8I9X - chains C1 and Lg of the 60 polymer chains in the assembly; structure by electron microscopy, 2.80 A resolution.

[Chain C1]
Molecule: 3341-nt RNA strand
From: Chaetomium thermophilum
Sequence (3341 nucleotides; each row starts with the number of its first residue):
     1 GGUUGACCUC GGAUCAGGUA GGAGGACCCG CUGAACUUAA GCAUAUCAAU AAGCGGAGGA
    61 AAAGAAACCA ACAGGGAUUG CCCUAGUAAC GGCGAGUGAA GCGGCAACAG CUCAAAUUUG
   121 AAAGCUGGCU UCGGCCCGCG UUGUAAUUUG GAGAGGAUGC UUUGGGCGAG GCUCCUUCUG
   181 AGUUCCCUGG AACGGGACGC CACAGAGGGU GAGAGCCCCG UAUAGUUGGA AGCCAAGCCU
   241 GUGUAAAGCU CCUUCGACGA GUCGAGUAGU UUGGGAAUGC UGCUCAAAAU GGGAGGUAAA
   301 UUUCUUCUAA AGCUAAAUAC CGGCCAGAGA CCGAUAGCGC ACAAGUAGAG UGAUCGAAAG
   361 AUGAAAAGCA CUUUGAAAAG AGGGUUAAAU AGCACGUGAA AUUGUUGAAA GGGAAGCGCU
   421 UGUGACCAGA CUUGCGCCCG GCGGAUCAUC CGGUGUUCUC ACCGGUGCAC UCCGCCGGGC
   481 UCAGGCCAGC AUCGGUUCUG GCGGGGGGAU AAAGGCCCAG GGAAUGUGGC UCCUCCGGGA
   541 GUGUUAUAGC CCUGGGUGUA AUACCCUCGC CGGGACCGAG GACCGCGCUC UGCAAGGAUG
   601 CUGGCGUAAU GGUCACCAGC GACCCGUCUU GAAACACGGA CCAAGGAGUC AAGGUUUUGC
   661 GCGAGUGUUU GGGUGUAAAA CCCGCACGCG UAAUGAAAGU GAACGUAGGU GAGAGCUUCG
   721 GCGCAUCAUC GACCGAUCCU GAUGUAUUCG GAUGGAUUUG AGUAGGAGCG UUAAGCCUUG
   781 GACCCGAAAG AUGGUGAACU AUGCUUGGAU AGGGUGAAGC CAGAGGAAAC UCUGGUGGAG
   841 GCUCGCAGCG GUUCUGACGU GCAAAUCGAU CGUCAAAUCU GAGCAUGGGG GCGAAAGACU
   901 AAUCGAACCA UCUAGUAGCU GGUUACCGCC GAAGUUUCCC UCAGGAUAGC AGUGUCGACC
   961 UUCAGUUUUA UGAGGUAAAG CGAAUGAUUA GGGACUCGGG GGCGAUUUUU AGCCUUCAUC
  1021 CAUUCUCAAA CUUUAAAUAU GUAAGAAGCC CUUGUUACUU AACUGAACGU GGGCAUUCGA
  1081 AUGUAUCGAC ACUAGUGGGC CAUUUUUGGU AAGCAGAACU GGCGAUGCGG GAUGAACCGA
  1141 ACGCGGGGUU AAGGUGCCGG AGUGGACGCU CAUCAGACAC CACAAAAGGC GUUAGUACAU
  1201 CUUGACAGCA GGACGGUGGC CAUGGAAGUC GGAAUCCGCU AAGGACUGUG UAACAACUCA
  1261 CCUGCCGAAU GUACUAGCCC UGAAAAUGGA UGGCGCUCAA GCGUCCCACC CAUACCCCGC
  1321 CCUCAGGGUA GAAACGAUGC CCUGAGGAGU AGGCGGCCGU GGAGGUCAGU GACGAAGCCU
  1381 AGGGCGUGAG CCCGGGUCGA ACGGCCUCUA GUGCAGAUCU UGGUGGUAGU AGCAAAUACU
  1441 UCAAUGAGAA CUUGAAGGAC CGAAGUGGGG AAAGGUUCCA UGUGAACAGC GGUUGGACAU
  1501 GGGUUAGUCG AUCCUAAGCC AUAGGGAAGU UCCGUUUCAA AGGGGCACUC GUGCCCCGUG
  1561 UGGCGAAAGG GAAGCCGGUU AAUAUUCCGG CACCUGGAUG UGGGUUUUGC GCGGCAACGC
  1621 AACUGAACGC GGAGACGACG GCGGGGGCCC CGGGCAGAGU UCUCUUUUCU UCUUAACGGU
  1681 CUAUCACCCU GGAAACAGUU UGUCUGGAGA UAGGGUUUAA UGGCCGGAAG AGCCCGACAC
  1741 UUCUGUCGGG UCCGGUGCGC UCUCGACGUC CCUUGAAAAU CCGCGGGAGG GAAUAAUUCU
  1801 CACGCCAGGU CGUACUCAUA ACCGCAGCAG GUCCCCAAGG UGAACAGCCU CUGGUUGAUA
  1861 GAACAAUGUA GAUAAGGGAA GUCGGCAAAA UAGAUCCGUA ACUUCGGGAA AAGGAUUGGC
  1921 UCUAAGGGUU GGGCACGUUG GGCUUUGGGC GGACGCCCUG GGAGCAGAGG GCCUCUAGCC
  1981 GGGCAACCGG CCGGCGGCCC UCAGCACCCG GGGUUGAAGC CCUUAGCAGG CUUCGGCCGU
  2041 CCGGCGUGCG GUUAACAACC AACUUAGAAC UGGUACGGAC AGGGGGAAUC UGACUGUCUA
  2101 AUUAAAACAU AGCAUUGCGA UGGCCAGAAA GUGGUGUUGA CGCAAUGUGA UUUCUGCCCA
  2161 GUGCUCUGAA UGUCAAAGUG AAGAAAUUCA ACCAAGCGCG GGUAAACGGC GGGAGUAACU
  2221 AUGACUCUCU UAAGGUAGCC AAAUGCCUCG UCAUCUAAUU AGUGACGCGC AUGAAUGGAU
  2281 UAACGAGAUU CCCACUGUCC CUAUCUACUA UCUAGCGAAA CCACAGCCAA GGGAACGGGC
  2341 UUGGCAAAAU CAGCGGGGAA AGAAGACCCU GUUGAGCUUG ACUCUAGUUU GACAUUGUGA
  2401 AAAGACAUAG GAGGUGUAGA AUAGGUGGGA GCUUCGGCGC CAGUGAAAUA CCACUACUCC
  2461 UAUUGUUUUU UUACUUAUUC AAUGAAGCGG GGCUGGACUU GCGUCCAACU UCUGGAGUUA
  2521 AGGUCCUUCG CGGGCCGACC CGGGUUGAAG ACAUUGUCAG GUGGGGAGUU UGGCUGGGGC
  2581 GGCACAUCUG UUAAACCAUA ACGCAGGUGU CCUAAGGGGG GCUCAUGGAG AACAGAAAUC
  2641 UCCAGUAGAA CAAAAGGGUA AAAGUCCCCU UGAUUUUGAU UUUCAGUGUG AAUACAAACC
  2701 AUGAAAGUGU GGCCUAUCGA UCCUUUAGUC CCUCGAAAUU UGAGGCUAGA GGUGCCAGAA
  2761 AAGUUACCAC AGGGAUAACU GGCUUGUGGC GGCCAAGCGU UCAUAGCGAC GUCGCUUUUU
  2821 GAUCCUUCGA UGUCGGCUCU UCCUAUCAUA CCGAAGCAGA AUUCGGUAAG CGUUGGAUUG
  2881 UUCACCCACU AAUAGGGAAC GUGAGCUGGG UUUAGACCGU CGUGAGACAG GUUAGUUUUA
  2941 CCCUACUGAU GAACUCGUCG CAAUGGUAAU UCAGCUUAGU ACGAGAGGAA CCGCUGAUUC
  3001 AGAUAAUUGG UUUUUGCGGU UGUCCGACCG GGCAGUGCCG CGAAGCUACC AUCUGCUGGA
  3061 UAAUGGCUGA ACGCCUCUAA GUCAGAAUCC AUGCCAGAAC GCGACGAUAC UACCCGCACG
  3121 UUGUAGACGU AUAAGAAUAG GCUCCGGCCU CGUAUCCUAG CAGGCGAUUC CUCCGCCGGC
  3181 CUCGAAGUGG CCGUCGGUAA UUCGCGUAUU GCAAUUUAGA CACGCGCGGG AUCAAAUCCU
  3241 UUGCAGACGA CUUAGAUGUG CGAAAGGGUC CUGUAAGCAG UAGAGUAGCC UUGUUGUUAC
  3301 GAUCUGCUGA GGGUAAGCCC UCCUUCGCCU AGAUUUCCCA G
Disordered / not traced: 1-2, 693-706, 847-854, 865-867, 901-905, 987-1028, 1887-1894, 1904-2070, 2082, 2093-2283, 2485-2545, 2571-2721, 2753-2756, 2801-2804, 2822-2828, 2833, 2909-2914, 2937-2940, 3338-3341

[Chain Lg]
Name: Ribosomal protein l34-like protein
From: Chaetomium thermophilum
UniProtKB: G0SFN0 (G0SFN0_CHATD); residues 1-119 here = UniProt positions 1-119
Amino-acid sequence (119 residues; each row starts with the number of its first residue):
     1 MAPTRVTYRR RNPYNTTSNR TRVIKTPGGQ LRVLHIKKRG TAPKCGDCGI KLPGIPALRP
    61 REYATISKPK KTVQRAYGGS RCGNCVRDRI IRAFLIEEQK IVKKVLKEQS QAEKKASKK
Disordered / not traced: 1-2

[How chain C1 and chain Lg interact]
Contacting residue pairs - 131 pairs, chain C1 then chain Lg:
  G807(C1) with Thr-16(Lg), hydrogen bond to the sugar
  G808(C1) with Asn-15(Lg), sugar contact
  A809(C1) with Asn-15(Lg), phosphate contact
  A1463(C1) with Thr-4(Lg), base contact; Arg-5(Lg), hydrogen bond to the base
  G1465(C1) with Arg-5(Lg), hydrogen bond to the base
  G1467(C1) with Arg-5(Lg), hydrogen bond to the base
  G1468(C1) with Val-6(Lg), hydrogen bond to the base; Thr-7(Lg), base contact
  G1469(C1) with Thr-7(Lg), hydrogen bond to the sugar; Tyr-8(Lg), sugar contact
  G1470(C1) with Arg-11(Lg), hydrogen bond to the sugar; Pro-13(Lg), sugar contact; Tyr-14(Lg), base contact
  A1471(C1) with Arg-11(Lg), salt bridge to the phosphate; Pro-13(Lg), sugar contact; Tyr-14(Lg), sugar contact
  C1509(C1) with Arg-10(Lg), salt bridge to the phosphate
  G1510(C1) with Arg-10(Lg), salt bridge to the phosphate
  A1568(C1) with Asn-12(Lg), sugar contact; Tyr-14(Lg), stacking on the base; Thr-16(Lg), phosphate contact
  G1569(C1) with Thr-16(Lg), phosphate contact; Ser-18(Lg), phosphate contact
  G1570(C1) with Thr-17(Lg), phosphate contact; Ser-18(Lg), phosphate contact; Lys-38(Lg), salt bridge to the phosphate
  G1571(C1) with Lys-38(Lg), salt bridge to the phosphate; Arg-59(Lg), salt bridge to the phosphate
  A1572(C1) with Arg-61(Lg), salt bridge to the phosphate
  A1573(C1) with Lys-37(Lg), salt bridge to the phosphate
  C1575(C1) with Leu-34(Lg), phosphate contact
  C1576(C1) with Arg-9(Lg), salt bridge to the phosphate; Ile-24(Lg), phosphate contact; Thr-26(Lg), phosphate contact; Pro-27(Lg), sugar contact; Arg-32(Lg), salt bridge to the phosphate
  G1577(C1) with Thr-26(Lg), hydrogen bond to the phosphate; Gly-28(Lg), hydrogen bond to the phosphate; Arg-32(Lg), salt bridge to the phosphate
  U1585(C1) with Arg-9(Lg), base contact; Arg-10(Lg), hydrogen bond to the base; His-35(Lg), base contact
  U1595(C1) with Arg-61(Lg), hydrogen bond to the phosphate; Thr-65(Lg), hydrogen bond to the phosphate
  G1596(C1) with Arg-61(Lg), salt bridge to the phosphate
  A1617(C1) with Pro-53(Lg), phosphate contact; Arg-75(Lg), salt bridge to the phosphate
  C1618(C1) with Pro-53(Lg), phosphate contact; Gly-54(Lg), phosphate contact; Val-73(Lg), base contact; Gln-74(Lg), hydrogen bond to the base; Arg-75(Lg), salt bridge to the phosphate
  G1619(C1) with Gly-54(Lg), phosphate contact; Thr-72(Lg), phosphate contact; Val-73(Lg), phosphate contact; Gln-74(Lg), base contact
  C1620(C1) with Gln-74(Lg), base contact
  A1622(C1) with Ser-67(Lg), hydrogen bond to the phosphate; Pro-69(Lg), phosphate contact; Lys-70(Lg), salt bridge to the phosphate
  C1630(C1) with Arg-81(Lg), hydrogen bond to the sugar
  G1631(C1) with Gly-46(Lg), sugar contact; Arg-81(Lg), hydrogen bond to the sugar
  G1632(C1) with Pro-43(Lg), sugar contact; Lys-44(Lg), hydrogen bond to the sugar; Cys-45(Lg), sugar contact
  A1633(C1) with Thr-41(Lg), phosphate contact; Lys-44(Lg), phosphate contact; Pro-60(Lg), base contact
  G1634(C1) with Thr-41(Lg), hydrogen bond to the phosphate; Arg-59(Lg), sugar contact; Pro-60(Lg), sugar contact
  A1635(C1) with Lys-38(Lg), salt bridge to the phosphate
  U1673(C1) with Lys-25(Lg), hydrogen bond to the sugar; Thr-26(Lg), hydrogen bond to the sugar; Pro-27(Lg), base contact
  U1674(C1) with Lys-25(Lg), sugar contact; Pro-27(Lg), base contact
  A1675(C1) with Ile-24(Lg), sugar contact; Pro-27(Lg), sugar contact; Leu-34(Lg), sugar contact
  A1676(C1) with Arg-22(Lg), salt bridge to the phosphate; Leu-34(Lg), sugar contact
  C1685(C1) with Lys-51(Lg), base contact
  A1686(C1) with Ile-50(Lg), sugar contact
  C1687(C1) with Ile-50(Lg), sugar contact; Asn-84(Lg), phosphate contact
  C1688(C1) with Asn-84(Lg), hydrogen bond to the phosphate
  U1717(C1) with Pro-53(Lg), sugar contact; Gly-54(Lg), hydrogen bond to the sugar
  U1718(C1) with Ala-57(Lg), phosphate contact
  A1719(C1) with Ala-57(Lg), phosphate contact
  A1720(C1) with Arg-39(Lg), hydrogen bond to the sugar
  U1721(C1) with Arg-22(Lg), hydrogen bond to the sugar; Ile-36(Lg), base contact
  A1731(C1) with Pro-27(Lg), base contact
  G1732(C1) with Gly-28(Lg), sugar contact
  U1763(C1) with Arg-20(Lg), salt bridge to the phosphate
  C1764(C1) with Arg-39(Lg), sugar contact
  U1780(C1) with Arg-61(Lg), sugar contact
  C1781(C1) with Pro-60(Lg), hydrogen bond to the sugar; Arg-61(Lg), sugar contact; Ala-64(Lg), phosphate contact
  C1782(C1) with Tyr-63(Lg), sugar contact; Ala-64(Lg), sugar contact; Lys-71(Lg), hydrogen bond to the phosphate
  G1783(C1) with Lys-71(Lg), salt bridge to the phosphate; Thr-72(Lg), phosphate contact; Gly-78(Lg), hydrogen bond to the sugar; Gly-79(Lg), sugar contact; Ser-80(Lg), hydrogen bond to the base
  C1784(C1) with Thr-72(Lg), phosphate contact; Tyr-77(Lg), hydrogen bond to the phosphate; Gly-78(Lg), sugar contact; Ser-80(Lg), sugar contact
  G1785(C1) with Ala-76(Lg), phosphate contact; Tyr-77(Lg), sugar contact
  U1800(C1) with Ser-67(Lg), sugar contact; Lys-68(Lg), hydrogen bond to the sugar; Lys-71(Lg), hydrogen bond to the base
  C1801(C1) with Ser-67(Lg), sugar contact
  C1833(C1) with Tyr-14(Lg), hydrogen bond to the base
  C1834(C1) with Pro-13(Lg), hydrogen bond to the sugar; Tyr-14(Lg), sugar contact
  C1835(C1) with Tyr-8(Lg), sugar contact; Pro-13(Lg), sugar contact
  C1836(C1) with Arg-5(Lg), base contact; Val-6(Lg), sugar contact
  A1837(C1) with Arg-5(Lg), sugar contact
  U1852(C1) with Arg-5(Lg), hydrogen bond to the base
Also at the interface, not in a pair above, chain C1 (73 interface residues in all): G1611, C1612, C1623, G1625, G1647, C1648, A1729
Also at the interface, not in a pair above, chain Lg (68 interface residues in all): Val-23, Ala-42, Ile-55, Pro-56, Leu-58, Ile-66, Gly-83

[Summary]
73 residues of chain C1 face 68 of chain Lg across their interface; the contacts include 34 hydrogen bonds, 19
salt bridges and 1 aromatic stacking contact. Polar pairs include A1463(C1)/Arg-5(Lg), G1465(C1)/Arg-5(Lg) and
G1467(C1)/Arg-5(Lg).
Chain C1 is a 3341-nt RNA strand and chain Lg is Ribosomal protein l34-like protein, both from Chaetomium
thermophilum; the structure, Cryo-EM structure of a Chaetomium thermophilum pre-60S ribosomal subunit -
Ytm1-1, was determined by electron microscopy, deposited together with 8I9P, 8I9T, 8I9V, 8I9W, 8I9Y, 8I9Z and
8IA0.
